Entry 5EGU (X-ray diffraction, 2.21 A resolution); this record covers chain A.

Chain A:
Name: Bromodomain-containing protein 4
Source organism: Homo sapiens
Notes: fragment: n-terminal bromodomain, residues 42-168
UniProtKB: O60885 (BRD4_HUMAN); residue numbers follow UniProt; this construct covers 44-168
Sequence (127 residues; numbered 42 to 168; the number before each row is that of its first residue):
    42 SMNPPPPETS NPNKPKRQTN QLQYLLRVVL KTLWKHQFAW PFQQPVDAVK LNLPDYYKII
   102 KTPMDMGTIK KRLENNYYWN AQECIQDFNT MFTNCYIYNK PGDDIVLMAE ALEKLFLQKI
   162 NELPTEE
Not modelled in the structure: 42-43, 55-57, 168
Sequence notes: expression tag (42-43)
Residues lining bound ligands: 3-Butyl-8- (5NQ; 3-butyl-8-[(6-butyl-5,7-dimethyl-[1,2,4]triazolo[1,5-a]pyrimidin-2-yl)sulfanylmethyl]-7-ethyl-purine-2,6-dione): W81, P82, F83, Q85, P86, V87, D88, K91, L92, L94, Y97, Y139, N140, I146
UniProt features mapped onto this chain:
  - site: N140 (Acetylated histone binding)
  - cross-link: K99 (Glycyl lysine isopeptide (Lys-Gly) (interchain with G-Cter in SUMO2))

In short:
Bound to chain A: 3-Butyl-8-.
Chain A is Bromodomain-containing protein 4 (Homo sapiens); the structure, FIRST DOMAIN OF HUMAN BROMODOMAIN
BRD4 IN COMPLEX WITH INHIBITOR
3-Butyl-8-(6-butyl-5,7-dimethyl-[1,2,4]triazolo[1,5-a]pyrimidin-2-ylsulfanylmethyl)-7-ethyl-3,7-dihydropurine-2,6-dione,
was determined by X-ray diffraction together with 5EI4 and 5EIS from the same study.
